Entry 4FFW (X-ray diffraction, 2.90 A resolution); this record covers chains C and D of the 6 polymer chains in the assembly.

Chain C:
Protein: Fab light chain
Source organism: Mus musculus
Notes: antibody fragment or engineered binder
Amino-acid sequence (210 residues; each row starts with the number of its first residue):
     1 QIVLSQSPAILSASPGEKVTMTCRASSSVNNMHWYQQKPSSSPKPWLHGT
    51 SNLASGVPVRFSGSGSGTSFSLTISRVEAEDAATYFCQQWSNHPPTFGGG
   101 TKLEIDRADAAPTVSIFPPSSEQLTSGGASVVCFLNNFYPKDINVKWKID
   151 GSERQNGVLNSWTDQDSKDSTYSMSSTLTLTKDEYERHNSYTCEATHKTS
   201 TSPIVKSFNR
Unresolved in the structure: 155-157
Cystine bridges: Cys-23/Cys-87, Cys-133/Cys-193

Chain D:
Protein: Fab heavy chain
Source organism: Mus musculus
Notes: antibody fragment or engineered binder
Amino-acid sequence (217 residues; numbered 1 to 217; the number before each row is that of its first residue):
     1 EFQLQQSGPELVKPGASVKISCKASGYSFTDYNINWMKQSNGKSLEWIGV
    51 VIPKYGTTNYNQKFQGKATLTVDQSSSTAYIQLNSLTSEDSAVYYCTRFR
   101 DVFFDVWGTGTTVTVSSAKTTAPSVYPLAPVCGGTTGSSVTLGCLVKGYF
   151 PEPVTLTWNSGSLSSGVHTFPALLQSGLYTLSSSVTVTSNTWPSQTITCN
   201 VAHPASSTKVDKKIVPR
Unresolved in the structure: 132-139
Cystine bridges: Cys-22/Cys-96, Cys-144/Cys-199

How chain C and chain D interact:
Pairs across the interface (67; chain C residue first):
  His-33(C) / Val-102(D)
  Tyr-35(C) / Phe-103(D)
  Tyr-35(C) / Phe-104(D)  hydrogen bond (side chain-backbone)
  Tyr-35(C) / Trp-107(D)
  Gln-37(C) / Gln-39(D)  hydrogen bond
  Gln-37(C) / Tyr-95(D)  hydrogen bond
  Ser-41(C) / Tyr-95(D)
  Ser-42(C) / Tyr-95(D)
  Ser-42(C) / Gly-108(D)  hydrogen bond (side chain-backbone)
  Ser-42(C) / Thr-109(D)
  Pro-43(C) / Tyr-95(D)
  Pro-43(C) / Trp-107(D)
  Pro-45(C) / Phe-103(D)  hydrophobic
  Pro-45(C) / Phe-104(D)
  Pro-45(C) / Asp-105(D)
  Pro-45(C) / Trp-107(D)
  His-48(C) / Val-102(D)
  His-48(C) / Phe-103(D)
  Ala-54(C) / Phe-103(D)  hydrophobic
  Gln-88(C) / Phe-104(D)
  Trp-90(C) / Asn-35(D)
  Trp-90(C) / Trp-47(D)  hydrophobic
  Trp-90(C) / Phe-99(D)  hydrophobic
  Trp-90(C) / Phe-104(D)  hydrophobic
  His-93(C) / Trp-47(D)
  His-93(C) / Asn-59(D)
  Pro-94(C) / Asn-61(D)
  Pro-95(C) / Trp-47(D)  hydrophobic
  Phe-97(C) / Ser-44(D)
  Phe-97(C) / Leu-45(D)  hydrophobic
  Gly-98(C) / Ser-44(D)
  Gly-99(C) / Ser-44(D)
  Ser-115(C) / Thr-141(D)  hydrogen bond
  Phe-117(C) / Leu-128(D)  hydrophobic
  Phe-117(C) / Ala-129(D)
  Phe-117(C) / Thr-141(D)
  Phe-117(C) / Leu-142(D)
  Phe-117(C) / Gly-143(D)
  Pro-118(C) / Arg-217(D)  hydrogen bond (backbone-side chain)
  Pro-119(C) / Arg-217(D)
  Ser-120(C) / Tyr-126(D)
  Ser-120(C) / Pro-127(D)
  Ser-120(C) / Arg-217(D)
  Glu-122(C) / Tyr-126(D)
  Glu-122(C) / Pro-127(D)
  Glu-122(C) / Lys-212(D)
  Gln-123(C) / Tyr-126(D)
  Gln-123(C) / Lys-147(D)
  Val-132(C) / Leu-145(D)  hydrophobic
  Phe-134(C) / Phe-170(D)  hydrophobic
  Phe-134(C) / Ser-183(D)
  Phe-134(C) / Ser-184(D)
  Asn-136(C) / His-168(D)  hydrogen bond
  Asn-136(C) / Ser-184(D)  hydrogen bond
  Asn-137(C) / His-168(D)
  Leu-159(C) / Leu-173(D)  hydrophobic
  Asn-160(C) / Leu-173(D)
  Ser-161(C) / Phe-170(D)
  Ser-161(C) / Pro-171(D)  hydrogen bond (side chain-backbone)
  Trp-162(C) / Pro-171(D)
  Thr-163(C) / Phe-170(D)
  Ser-173(C) / His-168(D)  hydrogen bond
  Ser-173(C) / Phe-170(D)
  Met-174(C) / Phe-170(D)
  Ser-175(C) / Phe-170(D)
  Ser-175(C) / Ser-182(D)  hydrogen bond
  Thr-179(C) / Lys-147(D)  hydrogen bond
Interface residues without a listed pair, chain C (43 interface residues in all): Trp-46, Phe-86, Ser-126, Ser-130, Asp-166, Lys-168
Interface residues without a listed pair, chain D (42 interface residues in all): Met-37, Pro-130, Val-131, Ser-164, Ser-165, Gly-166, Gln-175, Thr-180

Overview:
Chain C and chain D form an interface of 43 and 42 residues respectively, with 12 hydrogen bonds. Among the
polar pairs are Tyr-35(C)/Phe-104(D), Gln-37(C)/Gln-39(D) and Gln-37(C)/Tyr-95(D).
Here chain C is Fab light chain and chain D is Fab heavy chain, both from Mus musculus. Entry 4FFW (Crystal
Structure of Dipeptidyl Peptidase IV (DPP4, DPP-IV, CD26) in Complex with Fab + sitagliptin) was determined by
X-ray diffraction.
